Entry 1BMF (X-ray diffraction, 2.85 A resolution); this record covers chains A and G of the 7 polymer chains in the assembly.

Chain A:
Name: Bovine mitochondrial F1-atpase
From: Bos taurus
Notes: EC 3.6.1.34
Reference sequence: P19483 (ATPA1_BOVIN); residues 1-510 here correspond to UniProt positions 44-553 (UniProt number = residue number + 43)
Sequence (510 residues; row label = number of the first residue in the row):
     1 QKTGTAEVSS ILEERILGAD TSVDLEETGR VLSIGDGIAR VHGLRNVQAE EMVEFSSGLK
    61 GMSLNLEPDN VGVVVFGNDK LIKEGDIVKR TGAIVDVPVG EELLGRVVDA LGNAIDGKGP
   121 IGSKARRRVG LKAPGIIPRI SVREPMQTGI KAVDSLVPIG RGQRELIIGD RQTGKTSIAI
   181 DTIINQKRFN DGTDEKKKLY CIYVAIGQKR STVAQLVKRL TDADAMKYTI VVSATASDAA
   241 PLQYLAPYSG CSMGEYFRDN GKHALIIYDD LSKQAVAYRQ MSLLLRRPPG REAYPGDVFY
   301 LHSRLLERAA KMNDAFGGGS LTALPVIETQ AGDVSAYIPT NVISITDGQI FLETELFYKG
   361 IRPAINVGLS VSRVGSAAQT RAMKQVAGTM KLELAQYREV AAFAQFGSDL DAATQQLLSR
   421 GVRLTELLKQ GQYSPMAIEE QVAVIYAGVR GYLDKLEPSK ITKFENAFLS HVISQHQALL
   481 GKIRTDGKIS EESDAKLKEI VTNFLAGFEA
Disordered / not traced: 1-23
Construct notes: engineered mutation G481 (Ser524 in P19483)
Metal / ion sites: Mg2+: T176 (together with AMP-PNP)
Ligand contacts: AMP-PNP (ANP; phosphoaminophosphonic acid-adenylate ester): D170, R171, Q172, T173, G174, K175, T176, S177, E328, F357, R362, P363, Q430, G431, Q432, Y433
Swiss-Prot annotation at these positions:
  - binding site (ATP): Q172, G174, K175, T176, S177, Q430, Q432
  - binding site (Mg(2+)): T176, D269
  - site: S370 (Required for activity)
  - modified residue: Q1 (Pyrrolidone carboxylic acid), S10 (Phosphoserine), S22 (Phosphoserine), S33 (Phosphoserine), S63 (Phosphoserine), K80 (N6-acetyllysine), K83 (N6-acetyllysine), K89 (N6-acetyllysine), T91 (Phosphothreonine), K118 (N6-acetyllysine), S123 (Phosphoserine), K124 (N6-acetyllysine), S141 (Phosphoserine), R161 (Omega-N-methylarginine), K187 (N6-acetyllysine), K196 (N6-acetyllysine), K197 (N6-acetyllysine), K218 (N6-acetyllysine), K262 (N6-acetyllysine), K384 (N6-acetyllysine) and 6 more in UniProt
  - glycosylation: S33 (O-linked (GlcNAc) serine)

Chain G:
Name: Bovine mitochondrial F1-atpase
From: Bos taurus
Notes: EC 3.6.1.34
Reference sequence: P05631 (ATPG_BOVIN); residues 1-272 here correspond to UniProt positions 26-297 (UniProt number = residue number + 25)
Sequence (272 residues; row label = number of the first residue in the row):
     1 ATLKDITRRL KSIKNIQKIT KSMKMVAAAK YARAERELKP ARVYGVGSLA LYEKADIKTP
    61 EDKKKHLIIG VSSDRGLCGA IHSSVAKQMK SEAANLAAAG KEVKIIGVGD KIRSILHRTH
   121 SDQFLVTFKE VGRRPPTFGD ASVIALELLN SGYEFDEGSI IFNRFRSVIS YKTEEKPIFS
   181 LDTISSAESM SIYDDIDADV LRNYQEYSLA NIIYYSLKES TTSEQSARMT AMDNASKNAS
   241 EMIDKLTLTF NRTRQAVITK ELIEIISGAA AL
Disordered / not traced: 45-76, 91-208
Swiss-Prot annotation at these positions:
  - modified residue: K14 (N6-acetyllysine), K24 (N6-succinyllysine), K30 (N6-acetyllysine), K90 (N6-acetyllysine), S121 (Phosphoserine), K129 (N6-acetyllysine), K172 (N6-acetyllysine), K245 (N6-succinyllysine)

How chain A and chain G interact:
Contacting residue pairs - 14 pairs, chain A then chain G:
  R286(A) with L272(G)
  P289(A) with I265(G), hydrophobic
  G290(A) with L262(G)
  R291(A) with I258(G); L262(G)
  E292(A) with E261(G)
  A293(A) with I265(G)
  A331(A) with K4(G)
  E355(A) with K11(G), salt bridge
  A402(A) with N15(G)
  F403(A) with K18(G); S22(G)
  D409(A) with V26(G); K30(G), salt bridge
Also at the interface, not in a pair above, chain A (13 interface residues in all): F406, L410
Also at the interface, not in a pair above, chain G (14 interface residues in all): I19, M25

In short:
13 residues of chain A face 14 of chain G across their interface, with 2 salt bridges. Polar contacts include
E355(A)-K11(G) and D409(A)-K30(G). Bound to chain A: AMP-PNP. From UniProt: 7 ATP-binding residues and
Mg2+-binding residues T176(A) and D269(A) on chain A.
Chain A is Bovine mitochondrial F1-atpase and chain G is Bovine mitochondrial F1-atpase, both from Bos taurus;
the structure, Bovine mitochondrial F1-atpase, was determined by X-ray diffraction.
